Entry 8W28 (electron microscopy, 2.19 A resolution); this record covers chains D and Q.

# Chain D (and Q)
Protein: Maltose/maltodextrin-binding periplasmic protein, Poly [ADP-ribose] polymerase tankyrase-2
From: Homo sapiens
Notes: EC 2.4.2.30, 2.4.2.-; chain Q of this document is another copy of the same molecule, construct and numbering; everything in this record applies to it too
UniProt: chimeric construct of P0AEY0, Q9H2K2: residues 474-838 from P0AEY0 (MALE_ECO57) positions 28-392 (UniProt number = residue number - 446); residues 850-1166 from Q9H2K2 positions 850-1166 (same numbers)
Amino-acid sequence (729 residues; numbered 438 to 1166; the number before each row is that of its first residue):
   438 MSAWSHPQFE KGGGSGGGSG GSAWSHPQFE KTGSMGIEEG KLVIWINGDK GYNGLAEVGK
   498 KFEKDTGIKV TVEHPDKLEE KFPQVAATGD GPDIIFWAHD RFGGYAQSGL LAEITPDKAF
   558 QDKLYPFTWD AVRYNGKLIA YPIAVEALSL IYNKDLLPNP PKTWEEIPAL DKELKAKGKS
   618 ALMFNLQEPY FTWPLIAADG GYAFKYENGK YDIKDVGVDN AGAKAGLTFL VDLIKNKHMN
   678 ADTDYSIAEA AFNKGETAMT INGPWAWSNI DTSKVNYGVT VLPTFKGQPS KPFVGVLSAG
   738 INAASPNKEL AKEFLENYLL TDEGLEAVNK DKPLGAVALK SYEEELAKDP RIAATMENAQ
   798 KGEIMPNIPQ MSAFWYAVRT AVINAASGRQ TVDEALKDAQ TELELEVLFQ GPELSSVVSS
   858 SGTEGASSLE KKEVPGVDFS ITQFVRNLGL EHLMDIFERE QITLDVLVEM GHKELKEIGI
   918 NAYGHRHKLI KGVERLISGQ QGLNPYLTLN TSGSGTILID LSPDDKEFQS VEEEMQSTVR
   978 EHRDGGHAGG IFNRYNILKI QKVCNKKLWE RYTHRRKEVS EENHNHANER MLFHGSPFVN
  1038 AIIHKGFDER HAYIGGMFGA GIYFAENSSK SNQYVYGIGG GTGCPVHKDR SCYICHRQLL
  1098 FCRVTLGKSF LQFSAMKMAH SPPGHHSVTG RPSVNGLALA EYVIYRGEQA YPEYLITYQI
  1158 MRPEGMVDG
Not modelled in the structure: 438-874, 1159-1166
Construct notes: initiating methionine (438); expression tag (439-473); linker (839-849)
Metal / ion sites: Zn2+: Cys-1081, His-1084, Cys-1089, Cys-1092
Residues lining bound ligands: compound (XAV; 2-[4-(trifluoromethyl)phenyl]-7,8-dihydro-5H-thiopyrano[4,3-d]pyrimidin-4-ol): Phe-1030, His-1031, Gly-1032, Ser-1033, Pro-1034, Phe-1035, Tyr-1050, Tyr-1060, Phe-1061, Ala-1062, Lys-1067, Ser-1068, Tyr-1071, Gly-1074, Ile-1075, Glu-1138
Curated features (UniProtKB/Swiss-Prot):
  - binding site (Zn(2+)): Cys-1081, His-1084, Cys-1089, Cys-1092
From the paper describing this entry:
  - specificity-determining residues: Leu-1136
  - specificity-determining residues: Ala-1112 (by similarity / conservation)
  - mutagenesis - L1136Y: unchanged binding to compound
  - mutagenesis - L1136Y: unchanged signaling in response to compound
  - mutagenesis - L1136Y: unchanged signaling in response to XAV939

# Interface between chain D and chain Q
Pairs across the interface - 28 pairs, chain D then chain Q:
  Lys-963(D) / Glu-1018(Q)
  Lys-963(D) / Glu-1019(Q)
  Ser-967(D) / Asn-1020(Q)
  Ser-967(D) / His-1021(Q)
  Val-968(D) / His-1021(Q)
  Glu-971(D) / His-1021(Q)
  Glu-1018(D) / Lys-963(Q)
  Asn-1020(D) / Ser-967(Q)
  His-1021(D) / Ser-967(Q)
  His-1021(D) / Val-968(Q)
  His-1021(D) / Met-1028(Q)  hydrogen bond
  His-1021(D) / Phe-1098(Q)
  His-1021(D) / Tyr-1151(Q)  hydrogen bond (backbone-side chain)
  Asn-1022(D) / Lys-999(Q)
  Asn-1022(D) / Met-1028(Q)
  Asn-1022(D) / Arg-1100(Q)  hydrogen bond (backbone-side chain)
  Asn-1022(D) / Glu-1150(Q)  hydrogen bond
  Asn-1022(D) / Tyr-1151(Q)
  His-1023(D) / Glu-1026(Q)  hydrogen bond (side chain-backbone)
  His-1023(D) / Arg-1027(Q)
  His-1023(D) / Met-1028(Q)
  Glu-1026(D) / His-1023(Q)
  Met-1028(D) / His-1021(Q)  hydrogen bond
  Met-1028(D) / His-1023(Q)
  Phe-1098(D) / His-1021(Q)
  Arg-1100(D) / Asn-1022(Q)  hydrogen bond (side chain-backbone)
  Glu-1150(D) / Asn-1022(Q)  hydrogen bond
  Tyr-1151(D) / His-1021(Q)
Also at the interface, not in a pair above, chain D (19 interface residues in all): Glu-964, Glu-1019, Arg-1027, Lys-1105
Also at the interface, not in a pair above, chain Q (19 interface residues in all): Glu-964, Glu-970

# In short
Chain D and chain Q each contribute 19 residues to their interface, with 8 hydrogen bonds. Among the polar
pairs are His-1021(D)/Met-1028(Q), His-1021(D)/Tyr-1151(Q) and Asn-1022(D)/Arg-1100(Q). Chain D binds
compound. UniProt lists 4 Zn2+-binding residues on chain D. The paper reports that L1136Y of chain D leaves
binding to compound unchanged; specificity determinants Leu-1136(D) and Ala-1112(D).
Chain D and chain Q are both Maltose/maltodextrin-binding periplasmic protein, Poly [ADP-ribose] polymerase
tankyrase-2 (Homo sapiens); the structure, Cryo-EM structure of human tankyrase 2 SAM-PARP filament bound to
compound, XAV (focused refinement map), was determined by electron microscopy together with 8W23, 8W25, 8W27,
8W2T and 8W2U from the same study.
